PDB entry 3V2V | X-ray diffraction, 1.65 A resolution | chain A

Chain A:
Name: Myoglobin
From: Equus caballus
UniProt: P68082 (MYG_HORSE); residues 1-153 here correspond to UniProt positions 2-154 (UniProt number = residue number + 1)
Amino-acid sequence (153 residues; row label = number of the first residue in the row):
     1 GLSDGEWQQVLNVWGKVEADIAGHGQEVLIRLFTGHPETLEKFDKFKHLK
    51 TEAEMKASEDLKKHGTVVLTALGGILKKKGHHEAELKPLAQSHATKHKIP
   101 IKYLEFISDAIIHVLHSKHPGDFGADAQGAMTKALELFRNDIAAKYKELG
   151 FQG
Unresolved in the structure: 153
Ion coordination: Na+ near S92 (its only coordinating residue here); Fe(III) pyropheophorbide-a methyl ester Fe: H93 (together with nitrite ion)
Residues lining bound ligands:
  - Fe(III) pyropheophorbide-a methyl ester (HKL): L32, T39, K42, F43, H64, V67, V68, A71, L72, L89, S92, H93, H97, I99, Y103, L104, I107, I111
  - nitrite ion (NO2), molecule 1: L29, F43, H64, V68, H93
  - nitrite ion (NO2), molecule 2: R31, D109, A110, H113
Swiss-Prot annotation at these positions:
  - binding site (nitrite): H64
  - binding site (O2): H64
  - binding site (heme b): H93
  - modified residue: S3 (Phosphoserine)

Summary:
Ligands of chain A: Fe(III) pyropheophorbide-a methyl ester and nitrite ion. From UniProt: nitrite-binding
residue H64, O2-binding residue H64 and heme b-binding residue H93.
Chain A is Myoglobin (Equus caballus); the structure, Nitrite Bound Chlorin Substituted Myoglobin- Method 1,
was determined by X-ray diffraction, deposited together with 3V2Z.
